Entry 9UXD (electron microscopy, 3.03 A resolution); this record covers chains A and D of the 9 polymer chains in the assembly.

[Chain A]
Name: Spike glycoprotein
Source organism: Severe acute respiratory syndrome coronavirus 2
UniProtKB: P0DTC2 (SPIKE_SARS2); residue numbers follow UniProt; this construct covers 1-1208
Chain sequence (1259 residues; row label = number of the first residue in the row):
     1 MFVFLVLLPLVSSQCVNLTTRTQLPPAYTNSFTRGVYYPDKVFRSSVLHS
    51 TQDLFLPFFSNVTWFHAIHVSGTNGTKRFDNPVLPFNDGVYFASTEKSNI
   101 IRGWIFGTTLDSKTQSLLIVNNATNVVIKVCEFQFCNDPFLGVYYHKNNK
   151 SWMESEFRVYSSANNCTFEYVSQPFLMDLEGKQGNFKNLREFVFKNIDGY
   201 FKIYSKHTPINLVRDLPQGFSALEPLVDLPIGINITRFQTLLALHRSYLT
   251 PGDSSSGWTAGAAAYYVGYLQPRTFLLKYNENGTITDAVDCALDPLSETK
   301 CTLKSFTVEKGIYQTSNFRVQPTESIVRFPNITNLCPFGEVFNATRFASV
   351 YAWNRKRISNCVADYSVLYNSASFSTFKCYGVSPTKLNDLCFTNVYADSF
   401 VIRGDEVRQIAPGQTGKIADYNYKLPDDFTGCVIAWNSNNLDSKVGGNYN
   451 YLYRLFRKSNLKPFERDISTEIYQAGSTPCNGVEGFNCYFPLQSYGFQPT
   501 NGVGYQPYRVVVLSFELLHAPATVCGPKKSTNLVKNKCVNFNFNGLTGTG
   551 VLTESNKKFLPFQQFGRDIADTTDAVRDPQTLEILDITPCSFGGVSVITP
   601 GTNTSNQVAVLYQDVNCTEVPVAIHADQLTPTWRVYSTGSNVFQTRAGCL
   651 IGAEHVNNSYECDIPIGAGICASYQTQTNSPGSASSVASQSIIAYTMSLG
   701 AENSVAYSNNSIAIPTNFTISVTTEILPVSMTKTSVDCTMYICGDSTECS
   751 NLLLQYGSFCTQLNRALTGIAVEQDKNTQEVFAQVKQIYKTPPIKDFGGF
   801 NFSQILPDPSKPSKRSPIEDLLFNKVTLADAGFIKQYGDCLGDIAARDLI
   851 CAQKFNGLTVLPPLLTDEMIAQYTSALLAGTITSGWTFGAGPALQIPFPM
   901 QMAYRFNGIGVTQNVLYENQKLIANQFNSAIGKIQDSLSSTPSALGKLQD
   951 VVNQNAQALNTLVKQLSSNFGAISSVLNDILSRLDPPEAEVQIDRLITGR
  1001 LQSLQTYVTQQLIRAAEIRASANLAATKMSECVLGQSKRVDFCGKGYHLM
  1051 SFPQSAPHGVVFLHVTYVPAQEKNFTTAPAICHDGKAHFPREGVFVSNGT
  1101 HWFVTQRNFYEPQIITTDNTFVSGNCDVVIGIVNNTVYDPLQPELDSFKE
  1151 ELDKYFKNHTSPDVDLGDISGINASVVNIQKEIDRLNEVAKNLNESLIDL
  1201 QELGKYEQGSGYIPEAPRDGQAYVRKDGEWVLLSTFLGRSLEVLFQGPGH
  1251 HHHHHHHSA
Unresolved in the structure: 1-13, 70-76, 183-185, 622-640, 676-689, 829-854, 1145-1259
Differences from the reference sequence: conflict Gly682 (Arg in P0DTC2), Ser683 (Arg in P0DTC2), Ser685 (Arg in P0DTC2); engineered mutation Pro817 (Phe in P0DTC2), Pro892 (Ala in P0DTC2), Pro899 (Ala in P0DTC2), Pro942 (Ala in P0DTC2), Pro986 (Lys in P0DTC2), Pro987 (Val in P0DTC2); expression tag (1209-1259)
Swiss-Prot annotation at these positions:
  - region: Asn280 to Cys301 (Putative superantigen), Arg403 to Asp405 (Integrin-binding motif), Asn448 to Phe456 (Immunodominant HLA epitope recognized by the CD8+), Pro681, Ala684 (Putative superantigen), Ser816 to Tyr837 (Fusion peptide 1), Lys835 to Phe855 (Fusion peptide 2), Asp1163 to Glu1202 (Heptad repeat 2)
  - site: Arg815, Ser816 (Cleavage)
  - glycosylation: Asn17 (N-linked (GlcNAc...) (complex) asparagine), Asn61 (N-linked (GlcNAc...) (hybrid) asparagine), Asn74 (N-linked (GlcNAc...) (complex) asparagine), Asn122 (N-linked (GlcNAc...) (hybrid) asparagine), Asn149 (N-linked (GlcNAc...) (complex) asparagine), Asn165 (N-linked (GlcNAc...) (complex) asparagine), Asn234 (N-linked (GlcNAc...) (high mannose) asparagine), Asn282 (N-linked (GlcNAc...) (complex) asparagine), Thr323 (O-linked (GalNAc) threonine), Ser325 (O-linked (HexNAc...) serine), Asn331 (N-linked (GlcNAc...) (complex) asparagine), Asn343 (N-linked (GlcNAc...) (complex) asparagine), Asn603 (N-linked (GlcNAc...) (hybrid) asparagine), Asn616 (N-linked (GlcNAc...) (complex) asparagine), Asn657 (N-linked (GlcNAc...) (complex) asparagine), Thr676 (O-linked (GlcNAc...) threonine), Thr678 (O-linked (GlcNAc...) threonine), Asn709 (N-linked (GlcNAc...) (high mannose) asparagine), Asn717 (N-linked (GlcNAc...) (hybrid) asparagine), Asn801 (N-linked (GlcNAc...) (hybrid) asparagine) and 6 more in UniProt
  - natural variant: Leu5 (L5F: In strain: Iota/B.1.526), Ser13 (S13I: In strain: Epsilon/B.1.427/B.1.429), Leu18 (L18F: In strain: Beta/B.1.351, Gamma/P.1 and 1 more), Thr19 (T19I: In strain: Omicron/BQ.1.1, Omicron/XBB.1.5 and 1 more; T19R: In strain: Delta/B.1.617.2, Omicron/BA.2 and 4 more), Thr20 (T20N: In strain: Gamma/P.1), Leu24 to Ala27 (sequence variant, change not given here; In strain: Omicron/BA.2, Omicron/BA.2.12.1 and 6 more), Pro26 (P26S: In strain: Gamma/P.1), Gln52 (Q52H: In strain: Omicron/EG.5.1), Ala67 (A67V: In strain: Eta/B.1.525, Omicron/BA.1), His69 to Val70 (deletion: In strain: Alpha/B.1.1.7, Eta/B.1.525 and 5 more), Gly75 (G75V: In strain: Lambda/C.37), Thr76 (T76I: In strain: Lambda/C.37), 82 further natural variant entries in UniProt
  - mutagenesis: His69 to Val70 (Increased incorporation of cleaved spike into virions), Asn121 (N121Q: Partial loss of biliverdin affinity), Arg190 (R190K: Partial loss of biliverdin affinity), Asn234 (N234Q: Increased resistance to neutralizing antibodies), Asn331 (N331Q: Reduced viral infectivity), Asn343 (N343Q: Reduced viral infectivity), Leu452 (L452R: Increased resistance to neutralizing antibodies. Decreases HLA binding to NF9 epitope. Increased binding affinity to human ACE2), Tyr453 (Y453F: Decreased HLA binding to NF9 epitope. Increased binding affinity to human ACE2), Ala475 (A475V: Increased resistance to neutralizing antibodies), Val483 (V483A: Increased resistance to neutralizing antibodies), Glu484 (E484D: Increased replication in human TMEM106B overexpressing cells), Phe490 (F490L: Increased resistance to neutralizing antibodies and human covalescent sera neutralization), 12 further mutagenesis entries in UniProt
Disulfides: Cys15-Cys136, Cys131-Cys166, Cys291-Cys301, Cys336-Cys361, Cys379-Cys432, Cys391-Cys525, Cys480-Cys488, Cys538-Cys590, Cys617-Cys649, Cys662-Cys671, Cys738-Cys760, Cys743-Cys749, Cys1032-Cys1043, Cys1082-Cys1126
Covalent attachments: N-acetylglucosamine (NAG) linked to Asn61, Asn165, Asn234, Asn282, Asn331, Asn603, Asn616, Asn657, Asn709, Asn717, Asn801, Asn1074, Asn1098, Asn1134; glycan linked to Asn343

[Chain D]
Name: Antibody KXD355, heavy chain
Source organism: Homo sapiens
Notes: antibody fragment or engineered binder
Chain sequence (237 residues; each row starts with the number of its first residue):
     1 EVQLVESGGGLVQPGGSLRLSCAASGFTFSGYWMHWVRQAPGKGLVWVSR
    51 VNRDGSDADYADSVKGRFTISKDNAKNTLFLQMNSLRTEDTAVYYCVREA
   101 TTFGVIIMPEWYFDLWGRGTLVTVSSASTKGPSVFPLAPSSKSTSGGTAA
   151 LGCLVKDYFPEPVTVSWNSGALTSGVHTFPAVLQSSGLYSLSSVVTVPSS
   201 SLGTQTYICNVNHKPSNTKVDKRVEPKSCDKHHHHHH
Unresolved in the structure: 228-237
Disulfides: Cys22-Cys96

[How chain A and chain D interact]
Pairs across the interface (24; chain A residue first):
  Phe342(A) - Ile106(D)
  Asn343(A) - Arg53(D)
  Asn343(A) - Val105(D)
  Asn343(A) - Ile107(D)
  Thr345(A) - Arg53(D)
  Thr345(A) - Asp54(D)
  Arg346(A) - Ser56(D)
  Arg346(A) - Asp57(D)  salt bridge
  Ser371(A) - Val105(D)
  Phe374(A) - Val105(D)  hydrophobic
  Phe374(A) - Ile106(D)  hydrophobic
  Trp436(A) - Ile106(D)
  Asn437(A) - Met108(D)
  Asn440(A) - Arg50(D)  hydrogen bond (backbone-side chain)
  Asn440(A) - Pro109(D)  hydrogen bond (side chain-backbone)
  Asn440(A) - Glu110(D)
  Asn440(A) - Trp111(D)
  Leu441(A) - Trp33(D)  hydrophobic
  Leu441(A) - Met108(D)  hydrophobic
  Leu441(A) - Pro109(D)
  Lys444(A) - Ala58(D)  hydrogen bond (side chain-backbone)
  Lys444(A) - Asp59(D)
  Val445(A) - Trp47(D)  hydrophobic
  Val445(A) - Asp59(D)  hydrogen bond (backbone-side chain)
Other interface residues (no listed pair), chain A (15 interface residues in all): Val367, Ser373, Ser443
Other interface residues (no listed pair), chain D (17 interface residues in all): Asn52

[Summary]
Chain A and chain D form an interface of 15 and 17 residues respectively; the contacts include 4 hydrogen
bonds and 1 salt bridge. Among the polar pairs are Arg346(A)-Asp57(D), Asn440(A)-Arg50(D) and
Asn440(A)-Pro109(D).
Chain A is Spike glycoprotein (Severe acute respiratory syndrome coronavirus 2) and chain D is Antibody
KXD355, heavy chain (Homo sapiens); the structure, SARS-CoV2 Spike protein with Fab fragment antibody
KXD355,state1, was determined by electron microscopy (same publication as 9UXE).
